7TKP - chains A and D of the 27 polymer chains in the assembly; structure by electron microscopy, 4.60 A resolution (low resolution: residue-level contacts below are approximate; hydrogen-bond / salt-bridge calls are withheld).

== Chain A ==
Molecule: ATP synthase subunit alpha
From: Saccharomyces cerevisiae
Reference sequence: P07251 (ATPA_YEAST); residues 1-510 here correspond to UniProt positions 36-545 (UniProt number = residue number + 35)
Chain sequence (510 residues; numbered 1 to 510; the number before each row is that of its first residue):
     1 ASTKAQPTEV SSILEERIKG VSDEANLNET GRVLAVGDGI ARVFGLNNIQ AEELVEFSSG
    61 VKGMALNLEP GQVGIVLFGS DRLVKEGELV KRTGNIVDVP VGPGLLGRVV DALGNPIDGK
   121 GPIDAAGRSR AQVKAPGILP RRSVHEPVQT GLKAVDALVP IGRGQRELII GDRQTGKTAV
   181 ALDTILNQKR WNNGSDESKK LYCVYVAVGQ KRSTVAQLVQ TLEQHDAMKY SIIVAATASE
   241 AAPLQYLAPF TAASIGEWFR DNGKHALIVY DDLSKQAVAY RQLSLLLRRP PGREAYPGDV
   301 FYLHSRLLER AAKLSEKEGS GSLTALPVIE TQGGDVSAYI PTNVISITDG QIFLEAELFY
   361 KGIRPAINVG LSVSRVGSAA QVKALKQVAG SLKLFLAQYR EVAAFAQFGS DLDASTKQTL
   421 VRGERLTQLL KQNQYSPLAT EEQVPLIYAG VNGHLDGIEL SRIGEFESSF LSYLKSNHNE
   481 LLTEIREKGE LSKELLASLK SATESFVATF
Unresolved in the structure: 1-8, 408-409, 510
UniProt features mapped onto this chain:
  - binding site (ATP): G171 to T178
  - site: S372 (Required for activity)
  - modified residue (Phosphoserine): S22, S143

== Chain D ==
Molecule: ATP synthase subunit beta
From: Saccharomyces cerevisiae
Notes: EC 7.1.2.2
Reference sequence: P00830 (ATPB_YEAST); residues 1-478 here correspond to UniProt positions 34-511 (UniProt number = residue number + 33)
Chain sequence (478 residues; row label = number of the first residue in the row):
     1 ASAAQSTPIT GKVTAVIGAI VDVHFEQSEL PAILNALEIK TPQGKLVLEV AQHLGENTVR
    61 TIAMDGTEGL VRGEKVLDTG GPISVPVGRE TLGRIINVIG EPIDERGPIK SKLRKPIHAD
   121 PPSFAEQSTS AEILETGIKV VDLLAPYARG GKIGLFGGAG VGKTVFIQEL INNIAKAHGG
   181 FSVFTGVGER TREGNDLYRE MKETGVINLE GESKVALVFG QMNEPPGARA RVALTGLTIA
   241 EYFRDEEGQD VLLFIDNIFR FTQAGSEVSA LLGRIPSAVG YQPTLATDMG LLQERITTTK
   301 KGSVTSVQAV YVPADDLTDP APATTFAHLD ATTVLSRGIS ELGIYPAVDP LDSKSRLLDA
   361 AVVGQEHYDV ASKVQETLQT YKSLQDIIAI LGMDELSEQD KLTVERARKI QRFLSQPFAV
   421 AEVFTGIPGK LVRLKDTVAS FKAVLEGKYD NIPEHAFYMV GGIEDVVAKA EKLAAEAN
Unresolved in the structure: 1-7, 476-478
UniProt features mapped onto this chain:
  - binding site (ATP): G157 to T164
  - modified residue: T79 (Phosphothreonine), T204 (Phosphothreonine), S340 (Phosphoserine)

== Chain A / chain D interface ==
Pairs across the interface (6):
  A35(A) with H53(D); G55(D)
  V36(A) with H53(D)
  R82(A) with I33(D)
  A216(A) with T129(D)
  Q282(A) with P283(D)
Also at the interface, not in a pair above, chain A (7 interface residues in all): L34, Q217
Also at the interface, not in a pair above, chain D (7 interface residues in all): Q52, L54

== In short ==
The chain A/chain D interface involves 7 residues from each chain. UniProt lists 8 ATP-binding residues on
chain A; 8 ATP-binding residues on chain D.
Chain A is ATP synthase subunit alpha and chain D is ATP synthase subunit beta, both from Saccharomyces
cerevisiae; the structure, Yeast ATP synthase State 3catalytic(b) with 10 mM ATP backbone model, was
determined by electron microscopy together with 7TJS, 7TJT, 7TJU, 7TJV, 7TJW, 7TJX and 30 further entries from
the same study.
